Entry 3AJV (X-ray diffraction, 1.70 A resolution); this record covers chains B and C of the 4 polymer chains in the assembly.

Chain B:
Molecule: tRNA-splicing endonuclease
From: Aeropyrum pernix
Notes: EC 3.1.27.9
UniProt: Q9YBF1 (ENDA_AERPE); residues 1-186 here = UniProt positions 1-186
Chain sequence (186 residues; each row starts with the number of its first residue):
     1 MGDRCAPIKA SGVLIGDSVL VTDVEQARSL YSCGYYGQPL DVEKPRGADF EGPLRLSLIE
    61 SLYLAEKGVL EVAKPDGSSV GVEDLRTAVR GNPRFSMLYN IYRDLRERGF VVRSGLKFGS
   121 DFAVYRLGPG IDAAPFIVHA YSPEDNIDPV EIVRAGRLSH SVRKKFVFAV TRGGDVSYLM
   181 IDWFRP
Not modelled in the structure: 1-6
Sequence notes: engineered mutation Ala133 (His in Q9YBF1)

Chain C:
Molecule: Putative uncharacterized protein
From: Aeropyrum pernix
Notes: engineered mutation(s): attached His-tag sequence at its N-terminus
UniProt: Q9YE85 (Q9YE85_AERPE); residues 1-170 here = UniProt positions 1-170
Chain sequence (190 residues; numbered -19 to 170; the number before each row is that of its first residue; numbers below 1 keep their minus sign (Met-19 is residue -19)):
   -19 MGSSHHHHHH SSGLVPRGSH MGKGEGEVAG CKAAARLGVE GVFVEECFDG SYCRNLERIG
    41 YLRKGRLEPL EAAYQASRGM LCMGETRGWA AAVEVIAGLG LSLDTALVYF DLRRKGRKPL
   101 VGVRRGTLVY EHGGRVYEVL VLSEGYPLKI GSLVEWSRGA SMDNHSPIVA IVDRTGLITY
   161 YEARAVRSIQ
Not modelled in the structure: -19 to 9
Disulfides: Cys11-Cys62, Cys27-Cys33
Sequence notes: expression tag (-19 to 0)

Chain B / chain C interface:
Pairs across the interface - 40 pairs, chain B then chain C:
  Val13(B) with Val73(C), hydrophobic
  Ile15(B) with Leu83(C)
  Asp17(B) with Glu124(C); Tyr126(C)
  Ser18(B) with Leu83(C)
  Thr22(B) with Trp69(C)
  Gln38(B) with Thr155(C); Leu157(C)
  Leu40(B) with Trp69(C), hydrophobic; Arg94(C)
  Asp41(B) with Arg94(C)
  Glu43(B) with Leu157(C)
  Pro53(B) with Trp69(C)
  Arg55(B) with Leu83(C); Asp84(C), salt bridge; Leu87(C); Val152(C); Asp153(C); Thr155(C); Gly156(C)
  Ser57(B) with Arg154(C)
  Ile59(B) with Arg154(C)
  Pro75(B) with Ala77(C), hydrophobic
  Asn92(B) with Gly125(C), hydrogen bond (side chain-backbone)
  Arg94(B) with Glu124(C), salt bridge; Arg154(C)
  Phe95(B) with Glu124(C); Gly125(C); Arg154(C)
  Leu98(B) with Glu124(C); Arg154(C)
  Ser114(B) with Asp153(C), hydrogen bond; Arg154(C); Thr155(C)
  Leu116(B) with Asp153(C); Leu157(C), hydrophobic; Thr159(C)
  Lys117(B) with Leu157(C)
  Asp121(B) with Arg154(C), hydrogen bond (backbone-side chain)
  Phe122(B) with Arg154(C)
Other interface residues (no listed pair), chain B (25 interface residues in all): Leu20, Arg113
Other interface residues (no listed pair), chain C (18 interface residues in all): Ile76

Summary:
Chain B and chain C form an interface of 25 and 18 residues respectively; the contacts include 3 hydrogen
bonds and 2 salt bridges. Polar pairs include Arg55(B)-Asp84(C), Arg94(B)-Glu124(C) and Asn92(B)-Gly125(C).
Chain B is tRNA-splicing endonuclease and chain C is Putative uncharacterized protein, both from Aeropyrum
pernix; the structure, Splicing endonuclease from Aeropyrum pernix, was determined by X-ray diffraction.
